PDB entry 8X2U | electron microscopy, 3.57 A resolution | chains I and J of the 20 polymer chains in the assembly

[Chain I]
Protein: Radial spoke head 1 homolog
From: Mus musculus
Reference sequence: Q8VIG3 (RSPH1_MOUSE); residue numbers follow UniProt; this construct covers 1-301
Sequence (313 residues; each row starts with the number of its first residue; numbers below 1 keep their minus sign (Met-11 is residue -11)):
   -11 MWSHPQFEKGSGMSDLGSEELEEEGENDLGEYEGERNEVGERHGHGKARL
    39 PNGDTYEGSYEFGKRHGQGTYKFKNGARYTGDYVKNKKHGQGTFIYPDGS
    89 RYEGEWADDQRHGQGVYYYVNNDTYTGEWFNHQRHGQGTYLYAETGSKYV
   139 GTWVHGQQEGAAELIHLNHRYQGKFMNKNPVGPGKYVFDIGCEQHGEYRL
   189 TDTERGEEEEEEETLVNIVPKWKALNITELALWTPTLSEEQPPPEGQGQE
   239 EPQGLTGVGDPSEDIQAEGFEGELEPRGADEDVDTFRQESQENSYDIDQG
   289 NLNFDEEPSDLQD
Unresolved in the structure: -11 to 16, 202-301
Construct notes: initiating methionine (-11); expression tag (-10 to 0)

[Chain J]
Protein: Radial spoke head protein 4 homolog A
From: Mus musculus
Reference sequence: Q8BYM7 (RSH4A_MOUSE); residues 1-716 here = UniProt positions 1-716
Sequence (716 residues; numbered 1 to 716; the number before each row is that of its first residue):
     1 MENSTSLKQEKENQEPGEAERLWQGESDVSPQEPGPPSPEYREEEQRTDT
    51 EPAPRMSPSWSHQSRVSLSTGDLTAGPEVSSSPPPPPLQFHSTPLNTETT
   101 QDPVAASPTEKTANGIADTGTPYSDPWESSSAAKQSTSHYTSHAEESTFP
   151 QSQTPQPDLCGLRDASRNKSKHKGLRFDLLQEEGSDSNCDPDQPEVGASE
   201 AAQSMLEVAIQNAKAYLLSTSSKSGLNLYDHLSKVLTKILDERPADAVDI
   251 IENISQDVKMAHFNKKLDTLHNEYEMLPAYEIAETQKALFLQGHLEGADS
   301 ELEEEMAESSLPNVMESAYYFEQAGVGLGTDETYRVFLALKQLTDTHPIQ
   351 RCRFWGKILGLEMNYIVAEVEFRDGEDEEEVEEEGIAEERDNGGSEAGEE
   401 EEEELPKSLYKAPQVIPKEESRTGANKYVYFVCNVPGRPWVRLPSVTPAQ
   451 IVTARKIKKFFTGRLDAAVISYPPFPGNESNYLRAQIARISAGTHVSPLG
   501 FYQFGEEEGEEEEVEGGRDSYEENPDFEGIQVIDLVESLSNWVHHVQYIL
   551 PQGRCNWFNPIQKDEDEEEEEEEDEEKGEEPDYIEQEVGPPLLTPISEDL
   601 GIQNIPSWTTQLSSNLIPQYAIAVLRSNLWPGAYAFSNGKKFENFYIGWG
   651 HKYCVENYTPPSPPPVYQEYPSGPEITEMNDPSVEEEQAFRMTQEPVALS
   701 TEENEGTEDEDEDDED
Unresolved in the structure: 1-204, 262-270, 292-309, 378-410, 505-518, 562-584, 694-716

[Chain I / chain J interface]
Pairs across the interface (61; chain I residue first):
  Leu17(I) with Phe690(J), hydrophobic
  Glu19(I) with Pro682(J); Phe690(J)
  Arg24(I) with Arg691(J)
  Gly28(I) with Val684(J)
  Leu38(I) with Asn680(J)
  Pro39(I) with Asn680(J)
  Asn40(I) with Glu678(J); Asn680(J), hydrogen bond
  Asp42(I) with Glu678(J)
  Tyr48(I) with Asp681(J), hydrogen bond
  Arg53(I) with Met679(J); Asn680(J); Asp681(J), salt bridge
  Phe61(I) with Glu675(J); Ile676(J); Glu678(J)
  Asn63(I) with Glu675(J), hydrogen bond (side chain-backbone)
  Asn74(I) with Met679(J); Asp681(J)
  Phe82(I) with Ile676(J)
  Tyr84(I) with Tyr670(J), hydrophobic
  Pro85(I) with Tyr670(J); Ile676(J)
  Arg99(I) with Glu669(J), salt bridge
  Tyr105(I) with Glu669(J)
  Tyr107(I) with Tyr667(J); Glu669(J), hydrogen bond
  Val108(I) with Lys411(J)
  Asn109(I) with Tyr667(J)
  His120(I) with Glu669(J); Tyr670(J)
  Arg122(I) with Val666(J); Gln668(J), hydrogen bond; Glu669(J)
  Tyr128(I) with Val666(J), hydrophobic
  Tyr130(I) with Pro663(J); Pro664(J), hydrogen bond (side chain-backbone); Val666(J)
  Glu132(I) with Pro664(J)
  Thr133(I) with Pro473(J)
  Trp141(I) with Val666(J), hydrophobic
  Gln145(I) with Gln668(J)
  Gln146(I) with Val666(J)
  His154(I) with Ser471(J); Pro473(J)
  Leu155(I) with Ile470(J); Ser471(J); Tyr472(J)
  Asn156(I) with Ile470(J); Ser471(J), hydrogen bond
  His157(I) with Ser471(J); Pro660(J)
  Tyr174(I) with Pro660(J)
  Tyr186(I) with Thr659(J); Pro660(J)
  Asp190(I) with Thr659(J), hydrogen bond (backbone-side chain)
  Thr191(I) with Glu656(J)
  Glu192(I) with Glu656(J); Asn657(J), hydrogen bond (side chain-backbone)
  Gly194(I) with Asn657(J)
Interface residues without a listed pair, chain I (50 interface residues in all): Val27, Arg30, Tyr59, Ala65, Asp86, Asp111, Trp117, Gly144, Leu152, Asn167
Interface residues without a listed pair, chain J (33 interface residues in all): Pro413, Val655, Ser662, Ser672, Thr677, Glu687, Thr693

[Overview]
50 residues of chain I face 33 of chain J across their interface, with 9 hydrogen bonds and 2 salt bridges.
Polar contacts include Arg53(I)-Asp681(J), Arg99(I)-Glu669(J) and Asn40(I)-Asn680(J).
Here chain I is Radial spoke head 1 homolog and chain J is Radial spoke head protein 4 homolog A, both from
Mus musculus. Entry 8X2U (Radial spoke head-neck dimer) was determined by electron microscopy, deposited
together with 8WZB.
